PDB entry 3S17 | X-ray diffraction, 3.20 A resolution | chains A and F of the 12 polymer chains in the assembly

# Chain A
Protein: DNA-directed RNA polymerase II subunit RPB1
Organism: Saccharomyces cerevisiae
Notes: EC 2.7.7.6
UniProtKB: P04050 (RPB1_YEAST); residue numbers follow UniProt; this construct covers 1-1733
Chain sequence (1733 residues; each row starts with the number of its first residue):
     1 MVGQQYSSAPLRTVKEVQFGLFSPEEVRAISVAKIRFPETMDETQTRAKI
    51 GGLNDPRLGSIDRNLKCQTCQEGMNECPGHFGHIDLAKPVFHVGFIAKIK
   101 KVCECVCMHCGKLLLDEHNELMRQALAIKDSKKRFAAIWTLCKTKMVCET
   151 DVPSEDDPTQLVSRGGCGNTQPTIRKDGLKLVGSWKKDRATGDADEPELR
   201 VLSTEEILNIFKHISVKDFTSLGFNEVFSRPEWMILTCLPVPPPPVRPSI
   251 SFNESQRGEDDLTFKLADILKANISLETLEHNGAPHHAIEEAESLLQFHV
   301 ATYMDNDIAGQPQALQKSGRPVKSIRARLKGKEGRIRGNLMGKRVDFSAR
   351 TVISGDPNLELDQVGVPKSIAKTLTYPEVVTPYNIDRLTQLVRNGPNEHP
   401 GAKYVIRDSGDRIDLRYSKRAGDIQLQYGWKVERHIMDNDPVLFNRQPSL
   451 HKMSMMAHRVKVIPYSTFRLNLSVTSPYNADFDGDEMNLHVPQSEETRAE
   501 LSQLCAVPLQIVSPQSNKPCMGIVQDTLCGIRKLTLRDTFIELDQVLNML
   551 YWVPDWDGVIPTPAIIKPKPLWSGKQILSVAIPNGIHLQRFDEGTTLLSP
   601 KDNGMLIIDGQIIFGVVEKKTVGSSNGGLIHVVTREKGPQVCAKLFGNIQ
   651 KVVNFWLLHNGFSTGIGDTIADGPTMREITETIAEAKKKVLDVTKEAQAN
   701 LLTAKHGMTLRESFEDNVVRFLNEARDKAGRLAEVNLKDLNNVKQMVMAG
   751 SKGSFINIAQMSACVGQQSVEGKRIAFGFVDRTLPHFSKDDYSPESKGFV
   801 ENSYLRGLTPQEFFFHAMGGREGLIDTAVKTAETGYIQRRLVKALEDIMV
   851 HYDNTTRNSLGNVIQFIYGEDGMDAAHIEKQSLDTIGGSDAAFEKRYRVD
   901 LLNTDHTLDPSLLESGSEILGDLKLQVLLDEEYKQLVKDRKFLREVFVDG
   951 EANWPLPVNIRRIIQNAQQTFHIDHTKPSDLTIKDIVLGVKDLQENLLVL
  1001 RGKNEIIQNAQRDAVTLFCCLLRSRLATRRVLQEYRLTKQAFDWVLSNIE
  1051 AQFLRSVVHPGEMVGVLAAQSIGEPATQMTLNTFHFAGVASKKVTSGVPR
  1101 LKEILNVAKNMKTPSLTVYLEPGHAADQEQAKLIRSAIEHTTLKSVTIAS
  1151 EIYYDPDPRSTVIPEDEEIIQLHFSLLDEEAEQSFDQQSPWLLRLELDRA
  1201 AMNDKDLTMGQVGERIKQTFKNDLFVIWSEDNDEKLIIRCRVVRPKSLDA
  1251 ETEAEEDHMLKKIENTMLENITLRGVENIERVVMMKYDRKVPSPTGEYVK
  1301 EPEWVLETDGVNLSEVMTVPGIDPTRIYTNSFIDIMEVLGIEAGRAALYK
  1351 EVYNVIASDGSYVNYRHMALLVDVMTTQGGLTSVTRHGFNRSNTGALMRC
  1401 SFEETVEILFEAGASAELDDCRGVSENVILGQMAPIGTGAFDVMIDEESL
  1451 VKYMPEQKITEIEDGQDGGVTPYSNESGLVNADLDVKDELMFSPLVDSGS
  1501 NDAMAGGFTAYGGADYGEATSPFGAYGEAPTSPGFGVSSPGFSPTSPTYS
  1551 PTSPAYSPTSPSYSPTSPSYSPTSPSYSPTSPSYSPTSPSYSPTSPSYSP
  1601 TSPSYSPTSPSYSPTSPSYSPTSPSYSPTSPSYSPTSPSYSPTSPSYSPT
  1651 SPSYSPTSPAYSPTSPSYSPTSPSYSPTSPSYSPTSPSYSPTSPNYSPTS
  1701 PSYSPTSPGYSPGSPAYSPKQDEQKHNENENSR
Unresolved in the structure: 1-2, 155-160, 187-198, 1177-1186, 1244-1253, 1446-1733
Ion coordination: Zn2+ site 1: Cys67, Cys70, Cys77, His80; Zn2+ site 2: Cys107, Cys110, Cys148, Cys167; Mg2+: Asp481, Asp483, Asp485 (shared with 1 residue of chain R)
Curated features (UniProtKB/Swiss-Prot):
  - region: Pro248 to Asp260 (Lid loop), Asn306 to Lys323 (Rudder loop), Pro810 to Glu822 (Bridging helix)
  - binding site (Zn(2+)): Cys67, Cys70, Cys77, His80, Cys107, Cys110, Cys148, Cys167
  - binding site (Mg(2+)): Asp481, Asp483, Asp485
  - modified residue: Thr1471 (Phosphothreonine)
  - cross-link (Glycyl lysine isopeptide (Lys-Gly)): Lys695 (interchain with G-Cter in ubiquitin), Lys1246 (interchain with G-Cter in ubiquitin), Lys1350 (interchain with G-Cter in ubiquitin)
  - natural variant: Ser1653 to Pro1659 (deletion: In strain: A364A)
  - mutagenesis: Lys1246 (K1246R: Impairs ubiquitination during transcription stress)

# Chain F
Protein: DNA-directed RNA polymerases I, II, and III subunit RPABC2
Organism: Saccharomyces cerevisiae
UniProtKB: P20435 (RPAB2_YEAST); residues 1-155 here = UniProt positions 1-155
Chain sequence (155 residues; row label = number of the first residue in the row):
     1 MSDYEEAFNDGNENFEDFDVEHFSDEETYEEKPQFKDGETTDANGKTIVT
    51 GGNGPEDFQQHEQIRRKTLKEKAIPKDQRATTPYMTKYERARILGTRALQ
   101 ISMNAPVFVDLEGETDPLRIAMKELAEKKIPLVIRRYLPDGSFEDWSVEE
   151 LIVDL
Unresolved in the structure: 1-70
Curated features (UniProtKB/Swiss-Prot):
  - region: Leu111 to Leu132 (Leucine-zipper)
  - modified residue: Ser24 (Phosphoserine)

# How chain A and chain F interact
Contacting residue pairs (70; chain A residue first):
  Val379(A) - Ser102(F)
  Val380(A) - Asn104(F)  hydrogen bond (backbone-side chain)
  Thr381(A) - Asn104(F)  hydrogen bond
  Pro382(A) - Asn104(F)
  Tyr383(A) - Val107(F)
  Tyr383(A) - Leu111(F)  hydrophobic
  Tyr383(A) - Thr115(F)
  Tyr428(A) - Asn104(F)
  Gly429(A) - Asn104(F)
  Ser494(A) - Leu99(F)
  Glu495(A) - Ala98(F)
  Glu495(A) - Leu99(F)
  Glu495(A) - Ser102(F)
  Glu495(A) - Pro117(F)
  Glu495(A) - Leu118(F)
  Glu496(A) - Gly95(F)
  Glu496(A) - Leu99(F)
  Ala499(A) - Gly95(F)
  Ala499(A) - Leu118(F)  hydrophobic
  Gln503(A) - Arg90(F)
  Gln503(A) - Ala91(F)
  Gln503(A) - Leu94(F)
  Gln503(A) - Met122(F)
  Leu504(A) - Lys87(F)
  Leu504(A) - Tyr88(F)  hydrophobic
  Leu504(A) - Ala91(F)  hydrophobic
  His851(A) - Pro139(F)
  Tyr852(A) - Thr81(F)
  Tyr852(A) - Glu89(F)  hydrogen bond
  Tyr852(A) - Arg136(F)
  Tyr852(A) - Tyr137(F)
  Tyr852(A) - Leu138(F)
  Asp853(A) - Leu138(F)
  Asp853(A) - Pro139(F)
  Arg857(A) - Pro139(F)
  Arg1001(A) - Ala80(F)
  Arg1001(A) - Thr82(F)
  Arg1001(A) - Pro83(F)
  Gly1002(A) - Ala80(F)
  Leu1054(A) - Tyr84(F)
  Arg1055(A) - Asp154(F)  salt bridge
  His1059(A) - Thr86(F)
  His1059(A) - Lys87(F)  hydrogen bond (side chain-backbone)
  His1059(A) - Leu155(F)
  Pro1060(A) - Thr86(F)
  Gly1061(A) - Tyr88(F)
  Glu1062(A) - Lys87(F)  salt bridge
  Glu1062(A) - Tyr88(F)  hydrogen bond
  Met1433(A) - Arg92(F)
  Gly1437(A) - Tyr88(F)
  Thr1438(A) - Tyr88(F)
  Thr1438(A) - Arg92(F)  hydrogen bond (backbone-side chain)
  Gly1439(A) - Arg92(F)
  Phe1441(A) - Tyr88(F)
  Phe1441(A) - Glu89(F)
  Phe1441(A) - Arg92(F)  hydrogen bond (backbone-side chain)
  Phe1441(A) - Ile134(F)  hydrophobic
  Phe1441(A) - Arg135(F)
  Asp1442(A) - Val133(F)
  Asp1442(A) - Ile134(F)
  Asp1442(A) - Arg135(F)  hydrogen bond (backbone-backbone)
  Asp1442(A) - Tyr137(F)  hydrogen bond
  Val1443(A) - Arg92(F)
  Val1443(A) - Ile93(F)  hydrophobic
  Val1443(A) - Val133(F)
  Val1443(A) - Ile134(F)  hydrophobic
  Met1444(A) - Leu132(F)
  Met1444(A) - Val133(F)  hydrogen bond (backbone-backbone)
  Met1444(A) - Arg135(F)
  Ile1445(A) - Pro131(F)
Other interface residues (no listed pair), chain A (38 interface residues in all): Thr855, Asp874, Ala1051, Arg1422
Other interface residues (no listed pair), chain F (39 interface residues in all): Met85, Thr96, Ile101

# Summary
The interface between chain A and chain F involves 38 residues on one side and 39 on the other; the contacts
include 10 hydrogen bonds and 2 salt bridges. Polar contacts include Arg1055(A)-Asp154(F), Glu1062(A)-Lys87(F)
and Val380(A)-Asn104(F).
Here chain A is DNA-directed RNA polymerase II subunit RPB1 and chain F is DNA-directed RNA polymerases I, II,
and III subunit RPABC2, both from Saccharomyces cerevisiae. Entry 3S17 (RNA Polymerase II Initiation Complex
with a 9-nt RNA) was determined by X-ray diffraction (same publication as 3RZD, 3RZO, 3S14, 3S15, 3S16, 3S1M
and 5 further entries).
